Entry 4QW4 (X-ray diffraction, 2.80 A resolution); this record covers chains H and Z of the 28 polymer chains in the assembly.

== Chain H ==
Protein: Proteasome subunit beta type-2
From: Saccharomyces cerevisiae
Notes: EC 3.4.25.1
UniProtKB: P25043 (PSB2_YEAST); residues 1-232 here correspond to UniProt positions 30-261 (UniProt number = residue number + 29)
Amino-acid sequence (232 residues; row label = number of the first residue in the row):
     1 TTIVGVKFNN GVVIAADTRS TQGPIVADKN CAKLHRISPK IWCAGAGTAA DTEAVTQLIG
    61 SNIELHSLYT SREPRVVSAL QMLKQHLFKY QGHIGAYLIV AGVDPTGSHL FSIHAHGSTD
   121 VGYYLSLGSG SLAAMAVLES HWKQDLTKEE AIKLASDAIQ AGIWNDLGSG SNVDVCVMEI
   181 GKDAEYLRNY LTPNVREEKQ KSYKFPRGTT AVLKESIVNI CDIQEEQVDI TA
Not modelled in the structure: 223-232
UniProt features mapped onto this chain:
  - active site: Thr1 (Nucleophile)
Covalently attached groups: CARFILZOMIB, bound form (3BV) linked to Thr1
Residues lining bound ligands:
  - CARFILZOMIB, bound form (3BV; N-{(2S)-2-[(morpholin-4-ylacetyl)amino]-4-phenylbutanoyl}-L-leucyl-N-[(2R,3S,4S)-1,3-dihydroxy-2,6-dimethylheptan-4-yl]-L-phenylalaninamide), molecule 1: Arg19, Ser20, Thr21, Gln22, Ala27, Cys31, Lys33, Gly45, Ala46, Gly47, Thr48, Ala49, Thr52, Ser129, Gly168
  - CARFILZOMIB, bound form (3BV), molecule 2: His114, His116, Ser118, Asp120

== Chain Z ==
Protein: Proteasome subunit beta type-6
From: Saccharomyces cerevisiae
Notes: EC 3.4.25.1
UniProtKB: P23724 (PSB6_YEAST); residues 1-222 here correspond to UniProt positions 20-241 (UniProt number = residue number + 19)
Amino-acid sequence (222 residues; row label = number of the first residue in the row):
     1 QFNPYGDNGG TILGIAGEDF AVLAGDTRNI TDYSINSRYE PKVFDCGDNI VMSANGFAAD
    61 GDALVKRFKN SVKWYHFDHN DKKLSINSAA RNIQHLLYGK RFFPYYVHTI IAGLDEDGKG
   121 AVYSFDPVGS YEREQCRAGG AAASLIMPFL DNQVNFKNQY EPGTNGKVKK PLKYLSVEEV
   181 IKLVRDSFTS ATERHIQVGD GLEILIVTKD GVRKEFYELK RD
Bound ions: Mg2+: Thr192, Val198
Residues lining bound ligands: CARFILZOMIB, bound form (3BV; N-{(2S)-2-[(morpholin-4-ylacetyl)amino]-4-phenylbutanoyl}-L-leucyl-N-[(2R,3S,4S)-1,3-dihydroxy-2,6-dimethylheptan-4-yl]-L-phenylalaninamide): Arg101, Pro104, His108, Asp126, Pro127, Val128, Ser130

== Chain H / chain Z interface ==
Contacting residue pairs (58; chain H residue first):
  Arg19(H) with Ile196(Z); Asp222(Z), salt bridge
  Pro24(H) with Arg194(Z); His195(Z); Ile196(Z), hydrogen bond (backbone-backbone)
  Ile25(H) with Arg194(Z); His195(Z)
  Val26(H) with Glu193(Z); Arg194(Z), hydrogen bond (backbone-backbone); Ile196(Z), hydrophobic
  Ala27(H) with Arg194(Z), hydrogen bond (backbone-side chain)
  Lys29(H) with Glu193(Z), salt bridge; Arg194(Z)
  Ile163(H) with Asp222(Z)
  Trp164(H) with Ile35(Z); Arg38(Z), hydrogen bond (backbone-side chain); Arg221(Z); Asp222(Z)
  Asn165(H) with Tyr33(Z); Arg38(Z)
  Asp166(H) with Tyr33(Z); Asp222(Z)
  Leu167(H) with Arg28(Z); Ile30(Z), hydrophobic; Asp32(Z); Tyr33(Z), hydrogen bond (backbone-backbone); Ile35(Z), hydrophobic; Ile196(Z)
  Gly168(H) with Tyr33(Z)
  Ser169(H) with Asp222(Z)
  Gly170(H) with Asp222(Z)
  Ser171(H) with Asp222(Z), hydrogen bond (backbone-side chain)
  Asn194(H) with Lys220(Z), hydrogen bond (backbone-side chain); Asp222(Z)
  Arg196(H) with Thr189(Z), hydrogen bond; Ser190(Z), hydrogen bond; Glu193(Z)
  Glu197(H) with Arg185(Z), salt bridge
  Lys199(H) with Asp186(Z)
  Gln200(H) with Lys182(Z); Arg185(Z), hydrogen bond; Asp186(Z), hydrogen bond (backbone-side chain)
  Lys201(H) with Glu179(Z); Asp186(Z), hydrogen bond (backbone-side chain)
  Tyr203(H) with Phe149(Z); Gln153(Z); Leu183(Z); Asp186(Z), hydrogen bond
  Phe205(H) with Asn152(Z); Gln153(Z); Gln159(Z)
  Arg207(H) with Pro162(Z)
  Gly208(H) with Pro162(Z)
  Thr209(H) with Asn158(Z); Gln159(Z); Tyr160(Z), hydrogen bond (backbone-backbone)
  Ala211(H) with Tyr160(Z), hydrophobic; Gly166(Z)
Also at the interface, not in a pair above, chain H (32 interface residues in all): Thr21, Gly23, Asp28, Val195, Pro206
Also at the interface, not in a pair above, chain Z (32 interface residues in all): Ser34, Leu145, Glu161, Glu218

== Summary ==
The chain H/chain Z interface involves 32 residues from each chain, with 14 hydrogen bonds and 3 salt bridges.
Polar pairs include Arg19(H)-Asp222(Z), Lys29(H)-Glu193(Z) and Glu197(H)-Arg185(Z). Bound to chain H:
CARFILZOMIB, bound form. Chain Z binds CARFILZOMIB, bound form.
Chain H is Proteasome subunit beta type-2 and chain Z is Proteasome subunit beta type-6, both from
Saccharomyces cerevisiae; the structure, yCP in complex with carfilzomib, was determined by X-ray diffraction,
deposited together with 4QUX, 4QUY, 4QV0, 4QV1, 4QV3, 4QV4 and 42 further entries.
